Entry 8BF2 (X-ray diffraction, 2.18 A resolution); this record covers chain A.

[Chain A]
Protein: Peroxisome proliferator-activated receptor gamma
Source organism: Homo sapiens
UniProtKB: P37231 (PPARG_HUMAN); residues 206-477 here correspond to UniProt positions 234-505 (UniProt number = residue number + 28)
Sequence (283 residues; each row starts with the number of its first residue):
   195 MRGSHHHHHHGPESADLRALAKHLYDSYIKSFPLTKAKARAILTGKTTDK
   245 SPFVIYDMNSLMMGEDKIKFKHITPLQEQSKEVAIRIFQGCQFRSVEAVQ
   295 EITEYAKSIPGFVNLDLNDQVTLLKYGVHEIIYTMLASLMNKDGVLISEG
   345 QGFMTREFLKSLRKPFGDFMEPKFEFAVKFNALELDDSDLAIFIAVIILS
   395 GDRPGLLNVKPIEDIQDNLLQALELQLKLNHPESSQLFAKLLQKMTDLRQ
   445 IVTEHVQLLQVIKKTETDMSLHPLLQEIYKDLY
Not modelled in the structure: 195-206, 263-274
Differences from the reference sequence: initiating methionine (195); expression tag (196-205)
Swiss-Prot annotation at these positions:
  - motif: P467 to D475 (9aaTAD)
  - binding site (rosiglitazone): Q286 to S289, H323, H449, Y473
  - cross-link: K224 (Glycyl lysine isopeptide (Lys-Gly) (interchain with G-Cter in ubiquitin))
Ligand contacts:
  - AF-2 (QGL; 2-[(2S)-2-ethylhexoxy]carbonylbenzoic acid), molecule 1: L228, I281, G284, C285, F287, R288, E291, L333, I341, S342, E343, M348
  - AF-2 (QGL), molecule 2: F282, C285, Q286, R288, S289, A292, H323, I326, Y327, L330, V339, I341, F363, M364, H449, L469, Y473

[In short]
Chain A binds AF-2. From UniProt: 7 rosiglitazone-binding residues.
Chain A is Peroxisome proliferator-activated receptor gamma (Homo sapiens); the structure, Human PPARgamma in
complex with MEHP bound to the AF-2 and omega sub-pockets, was determined by X-ray diffraction together with
8BF1 and 8BFF from the same study.
